4UWL - chain A; structure by X-ray diffraction, 2.80 A resolution.

== Chain A ==
Protein: Phosphatidylinositol 3-kinase catalytic subunit type 3
Organism: Homo sapiens
Notes: EC 2.7.1.137; fragment: vps34 helical and kinase domains, residues 282-879
UniProt: Q8NEB9 (PK3C3_HUMAN); residues 282-879 here = UniProt positions 282-879
Sequence (601 residues; numbered 279 to 879; the number before each row is that of its first residue):
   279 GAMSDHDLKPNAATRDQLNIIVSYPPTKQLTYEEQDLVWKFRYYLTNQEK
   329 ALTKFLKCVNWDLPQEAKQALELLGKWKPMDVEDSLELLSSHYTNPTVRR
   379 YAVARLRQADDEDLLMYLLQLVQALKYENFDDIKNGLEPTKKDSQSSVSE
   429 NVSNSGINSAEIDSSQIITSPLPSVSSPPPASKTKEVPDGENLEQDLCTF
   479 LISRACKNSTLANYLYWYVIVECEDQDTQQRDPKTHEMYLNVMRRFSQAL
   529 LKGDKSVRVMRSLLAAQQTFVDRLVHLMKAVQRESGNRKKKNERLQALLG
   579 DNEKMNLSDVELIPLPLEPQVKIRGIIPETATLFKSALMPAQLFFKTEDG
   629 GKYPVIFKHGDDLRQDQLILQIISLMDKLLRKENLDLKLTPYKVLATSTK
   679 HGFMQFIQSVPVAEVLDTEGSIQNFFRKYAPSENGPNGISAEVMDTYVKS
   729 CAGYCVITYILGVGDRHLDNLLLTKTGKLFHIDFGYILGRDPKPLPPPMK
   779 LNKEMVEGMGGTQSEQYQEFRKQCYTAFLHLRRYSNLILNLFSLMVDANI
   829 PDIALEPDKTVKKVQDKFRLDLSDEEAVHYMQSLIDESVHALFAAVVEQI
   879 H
Not modelled in the structure: 279-285, 417-438, 452-470, 870-879
Construct notes: expression tag (279-281)
Curated features (UniProtKB/Swiss-Prot):
  - region: L611 to M617 (G-loop), G740 to N748 (Catalytic loop), H759 to N780 (Activation loop)
  - modified residue: S282 (Phosphoserine)
Residues lining bound ligands: 7A5 ((8S)-2-[(3R)-3-methylmorpholin-4-yl]-9-(3-methyl-2-oxobutyl)-8-(trifluoromethyl)-6,7,8,9-tetrahydro-4H-pyrimido[1,2-a]pyrimidin-4-one): F612, S614, P618, I634, K636, D644, Y670, M682, Q683, F684, I685, S687, P689, D747, L750, F758, I760, D761

== In short ==
Ligands of chain A: compound 7A5.
Chain A is Phosphatidylinositol 3-kinase catalytic subunit type 3 (Homo sapiens); the structure, Discovery of
(2S)-8-((3R)-3-Methylmorpholin-4-yl)-1-(3-methyl-2-oxo-
butyl)-2-(trifluoromethyl)-3,4-dihydro-2H-pyrimido(1,2-a)pyrimidin-6- one: a Novel Potent and Selective
Inhibitor of Vps34 for the Treatment ..., was determined by X-ray diffraction, deposited together with 4UWF,
4UWG, 4UWH and 4UWK.
